Entry 5MZM (X-ray diffraction, 2.40 A resolution); this record covers chains A and C of the 3 polymer chains in the assembly.

# Chain A
Molecule: H-2 class I histocompatibility antigen, D-B alpha chain
From: Mus musculus
Reference sequence: P01899 (HA11_MOUSE); residues 1-276 here correspond to UniProt positions 25-300 (UniProt number = residue number + 24)
Amino-acid sequence (276 residues; numbered 1 to 276; the number before each row is that of its first residue):
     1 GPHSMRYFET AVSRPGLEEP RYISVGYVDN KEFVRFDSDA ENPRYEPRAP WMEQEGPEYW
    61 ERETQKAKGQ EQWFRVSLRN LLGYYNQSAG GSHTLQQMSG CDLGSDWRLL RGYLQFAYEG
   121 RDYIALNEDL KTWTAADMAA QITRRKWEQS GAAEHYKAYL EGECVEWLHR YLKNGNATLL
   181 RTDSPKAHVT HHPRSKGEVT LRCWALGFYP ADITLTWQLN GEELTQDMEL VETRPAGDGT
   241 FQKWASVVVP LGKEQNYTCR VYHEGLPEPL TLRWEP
Disordered / not traced: 177-180, 195
Disulfides: Cys101-Cys164, Cys203-Cys259

# Chain C
Molecule: Ceramide synthase 5 derived peptide Trh4 p3P
From: Mus musculus
Amino-acid sequence (9 residues; row label = number of the first residue in the row):
     1 MCPRMTAVM

# How chain A and chain C interact
Contacting residue pairs - 48 pairs, chain A then chain C:
  Tyr7(A) with Met1(C), hydrogen bond (side chain-backbone); Cys2(C), hydrogen bond (side chain-backbone)
  Glu9(A) with Pro3(C)
  Tyr45(A) with Cys2(C)
  Glu63(A) with Met1(C); Cys2(C), hydrogen bond (side chain-backbone)
  Lys66(A) with Met1(C); Cys2(C), hydrogen bond (side chain-backbone)
  Gln70(A) with Pro3(C); Arg4(C); Met5(C), hydrogen bond (side chain-backbone)
  Trp73(A) with Met5(C); Thr6(C), hydrogen bond (side chain-backbone); Ala7(C), hydrogen bond (side chain-backbone); Val8(C); Met9(C), hydrophobic
  Ser77(A) with Val8(C); Met9(C), hydrogen bond (side chain-backbone)
  Asn80(A) with Val8(C); Met9(C), hydrogen bond (side chain-backbone)
  Leu81(A) with Met9(C), hydrophobic
  Tyr84(A) with Met9(C), hydrogen bond (side chain-backbone)
  Leu95(A) with Met9(C), hydrophobic
  Gln97(A) with Pro3(C); Met5(C), hydrogen bond
  Ser99(A) with Pro3(C)
  Phe116(A) with Met5(C), hydrophobic; Met9(C), hydrophobic
  Tyr123(A) with Met9(C), hydrophobic
  Thr143(A) with Met9(C), hydrogen bond (side chain-backbone)
  Lys146(A) with Val8(C); Met9(C), hydrogen bond (side chain-backbone)
  Trp147(A) with Ala7(C), hydrogen bond (side chain-backbone); Val8(C), hydrogen bond (side chain-backbone); Met9(C), hydrophobic
  Ser150(A) with Ala7(C)
  Ala152(A) with Thr6(C)
  His155(A) with Arg4(C), hydrogen bond (side chain-backbone); Thr6(C)
  Tyr156(A) with Arg4(C); Met5(C); Thr6(C), hydrogen bond (side chain-backbone)
  Tyr159(A) with Met1(C), hydrogen bond (side chain-backbone); Cys2(C); Pro3(C)
  Glu163(A) with Met1(C)
  Trp167(A) with Met1(C), hydrophobic
  Tyr171(A) with Met1(C), hydrogen bond (side chain-backbone)
Interface residues without a listed pair, chain A (30 interface residues in all): Met5, Tyr59, Val76

# Overview
Chain A and chain C form an interface of 30 and 9 residues respectively; the contacts include 19 hydrogen
bonds. Polar pairs include Tyr7(A)-Met1(C), Tyr7(A)-Cys2(C) and Glu63(A)-Cys2(C).
Chain A is H-2 class I histocompatibility antigen, D-B alpha chain and chain C is Ceramide synthase 5 derived
peptide Trh4 p3P, both from Mus musculus; the structure, Structure of H-2Db in complex with TEIPP APL Trh4
p3P, was determined by X-ray diffraction.
